7QH8 - chain A; structure by X-ray diffraction, 1.92 A resolution.

# Chain A
Protein: Lysine--tRNA ligase 1
Organism: Mycobacterium tuberculosis H37Rv
Notes: EC 6.1.1.6
Reference sequence: P9WFU9 (SYK1_MYCTU); residue numbers follow UniProt; this construct covers 1-505
Chain sequence (526 residues; row label = number of the first residue in the row; numbers below 1 keep their minus sign (Met-20 is residue -20)):
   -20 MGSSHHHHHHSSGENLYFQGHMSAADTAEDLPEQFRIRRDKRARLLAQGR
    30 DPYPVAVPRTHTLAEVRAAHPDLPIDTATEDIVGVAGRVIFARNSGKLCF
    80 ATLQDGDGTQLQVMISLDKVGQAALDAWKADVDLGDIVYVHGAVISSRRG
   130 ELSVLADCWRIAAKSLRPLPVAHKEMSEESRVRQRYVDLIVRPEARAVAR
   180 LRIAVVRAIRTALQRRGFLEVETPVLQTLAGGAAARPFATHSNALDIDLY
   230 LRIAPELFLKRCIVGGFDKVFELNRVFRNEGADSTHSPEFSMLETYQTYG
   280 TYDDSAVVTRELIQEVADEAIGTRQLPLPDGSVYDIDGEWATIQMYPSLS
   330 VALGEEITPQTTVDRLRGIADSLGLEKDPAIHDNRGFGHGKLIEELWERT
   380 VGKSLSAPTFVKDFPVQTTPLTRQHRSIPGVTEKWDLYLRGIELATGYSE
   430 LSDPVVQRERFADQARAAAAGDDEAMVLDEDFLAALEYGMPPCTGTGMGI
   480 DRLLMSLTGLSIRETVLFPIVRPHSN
Disordered / not traced: -20 to 10, 128-129, 151-152, 261, 355-363, 450-454, 501-505
Construct notes: initiating methionine (-20); expression tag (-19 to 0)
Curated features (UniProtKB/Swiss-Prot):
  - binding site (Mg(2+)): Asp415, Glu422
Ligand contacts: lysine (LYS): Gly211, Ala212, Ala233, Glu235, Arg257, Met271, Glu273, Tyr275, Tyr427, Glu429, Gly474, Thr475, Gly476

# In short
Chain A binds lysine. Curated annotation (UniProt) lists Mg2+-binding residues Asp415 and Glu422.
Chain A is Lysine--tRNA ligase 1 (Mycobacterium tuberculosis H37Rv); the structure, CRYSTAL STRUCTURE OF
LYSYL-TRNA SYNTHETASE FROM Mycobacterium tuberculosis COMPLEXED WITH L-LYSINE, was determined by X-ray
diffraction (same publication as 7QHN and 7QI8).
